PDB entry 8B9Z | electron microscopy, 3.28 A resolution | chains E and F of the 43 polymer chains in the assembly

[Chain E]
Name: NADH dehydrogenase (Ubiquinone) 24 kDa subunit, isoform A
Organism: Drosophila melanogaster
UniProt: Q9VX36 (Q9VX36_DROME); numbering as in UniProt (aligned over 29-242)
Amino-acid sequence (214 residues; row label = number of the first residue in the row):
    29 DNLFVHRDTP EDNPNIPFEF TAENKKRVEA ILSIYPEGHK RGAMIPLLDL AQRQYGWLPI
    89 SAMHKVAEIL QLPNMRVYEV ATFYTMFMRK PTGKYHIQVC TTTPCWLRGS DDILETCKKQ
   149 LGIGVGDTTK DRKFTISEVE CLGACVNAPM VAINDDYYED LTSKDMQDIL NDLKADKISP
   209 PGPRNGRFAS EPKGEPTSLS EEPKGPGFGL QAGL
Bound ions: 2Fe-2S cluster Fe: C128, C133, C169, C173
Small-molecule neighbours: 2Fe-2S cluster (FES): C128, T130, T131, P132, C133, C169, L170, G171, A172, C173, M178

[Chain F]
Name: NADH dehydrogenase [ubiquinone] flavoprotein 1, mitochondrial
Organism: Drosophila melanogaster
Notes: EC 7.1.1.2
UniProt: Q9VMI3 (Q9VMI3_DROME); residue numbers follow UniProt; this construct covers 34-474
Amino-acid sequence (441 residues; row label = number of the first residue in the row):
    34 PPPGTPPPQT KTKFGPLADE DRIFTNLYGR HDWRLKGALK RGDWYKTKEI VLKGADWIVN
    94 EIKTSGLRGR GGAGFPSGMK WSFMNKPGDG RPKYLVVNAD EGEPGTCKDR EIMRHDPHKL
   154 VEGCLIAGRA MGAQAAYIYI RGEFYNEASN MQLAIAEAYQ AGLIGKNACG TGYDFDVFMH
   214 RGAGAYICGE ETALIESLEG KQGKPRLKPP FPADVGVFGC PTTVTNVETV AVAPTICRRG
   274 GVWFASFGRT RNSGTKLFNI SGHVNRPCTV EEEMSIPLKE LIERHCGGVT GGWDNLLGVI
   334 PGGSSTPIIP KNVCDDVIMD FDGLIAAQTS LGTAAIIVMD KSTDVIKAIA RLISFYKHES
   394 CGQCTPCREG IGWMNKIMTR FVKGDAQPAE IDMLWEISKQ IEGHTICALG DGAAWPVQGL
   454 IRHFRPEIEK RMQLHAKRVS N
Bound ions: 4Fe-4S cluster Fe: C394, C397, C400, C440
Small-molecule neighbours:
  - FMN (flavin mononucleotide): G102, R103, G104, G105, A106, G107, K113, N131, D133, E134, G135, D142, Y219, I220, G222, E223, E224, V257, T258, N259, T262, C440, A441, L442
  - 4Fe-4S cluster (SF4): I220, P238, S393, C394, G395, Q396, C397, C400, R401, T438, I439, C440, L442, G443

[Interface between chain E and chain F]
Contacting residue pairs (142):
  I62(E) with Y170(F), hydrogen bond (backbone-side chain); F211(F), hydrophobic
  Y63(E) with H213(F), hydrogen bond
  P64(E) with Y127(F); F251(F)
  H67(E) with F251(F)
  R69(E) with E232(F); G233(F), hydrogen bond (side chain-backbone); K234(F)
  G70(E) with H213(F); L231(F); E232(F); G233(F)
  M72(E) with G233(F)
  I73(E) with R214(F); A216(F); S230(F)
  P74(E) with H213(F)
  D77(E) with R214(F), salt bridge
  R81(E) with Y178(F); R214(F)
  E107(E) with Q235(F), hydrogen bond (backbone-side chain)
  V108(E) with G233(F); K234(F)
  F111(E) with I220(F), hydrophobic; Q235(F); G236(F); C394(F)
  Y112(E) with A216(F), hydrophobic; G217(F); A218(F), hydrophobic; C221(F), hydrophobic; S230(F), hydrogen bond; K234(F); Q235(F), hydrogen bond (side chain-backbone); G236(F)
  T113(E) with G217(F), hydrogen bond (backbone-backbone)
  M114(E) with G175(F); A216(F), hydrophobic; G217(F), hydrogen bond (side chain-backbone)
  F115(E) with A216(F), hydrophobic
  T129(E) with R384(F)
  T130(E) with R384(F)
  T131(E) with P137(F); A381(F); R384(F)
  P132(E) with G138(F); S294(F); I370(F), hydrophobic
  W134(E) with K380(F); A381(F), hydrophobic
  L135(E) with H296(F), hydrogen bond (backbone-side chain); I370(F), hydrophobic; V371(F); T376(F)
  R136(E) with G295(F), hydrogen bond (side chain-backbone); H296(F); V297(F)
  E168(E) with R384(F), salt bridge; F388(F); H391(F), salt bridge; E392(F)
  C169(E) with P137(F), hydrophobic; R174(F), hydrogen bond (backbone-side chain)
  L170(E) with R174(F); F177(F)
  G171(E) with T139(F); C140(F), hydrogen bond (backbone-side chain); R174(F)
  A172(E) with C140(F); R143(F)
  C173(E) with P137(F); G138(F), hydrogen bond (side chain-backbone); T139(F); C140(F), hydrogen bond (backbone-side chain)
  V174(E) with C140(F), hydrogen bond (backbone-side chain); N292(F); P300(F); C301(F), hydrophobic
  D183(E) with Y178(F); N179(F)
  D184(E) with N179(F)
  Y185(E) with R143(F); E176(F); F177(F)
  E187(E) with R143(F), salt bridge
  R215(E) with P300(F), hydrogen bond (side chain-backbone); C301(F)
  A217(E) with R147(F)
  S218(E) with Y61(F); E144(F), hydrogen bond; R147(F); C301(F); T302(F)
  E219(E) with Y61(F); C301(F)
  P220(E) with Y61(F); C301(F); H318(F)
  K221(E) with R299(F), hydrogen bond (backbone-side chain)
  E223(E) with R299(F)
  P224(E) with R63(F)
  T225(E) with R299(F); H318(F)
  S226(E) with R55(F); Y61(F), hydrogen bond; R63(F), hydrogen bond (backbone-side chain)
  L227(E) with D52(F), hydrogen bond (backbone-side chain); R55(F); F57(F); T58(F); L60(F); Y61(F), hydrophobic; R63(F), hydrogen bond (backbone-side chain)
  S228(E) with R63(F)
  E229(E) with D52(F)
  E230(E) with H64(F), salt bridge; K73(F), salt bridge
  P231(E) with T58(F); H64(F); R74(F)
  K232(E) with E53(F), salt bridge
  G233(E) with K73(F)
  P234(E) with L72(F); K73(F); G75(F)
  G235(E) with Y78(F)
  G237(E) with R272(F)
  L238(E) with K79(F); R271(F)
  Q239(E) with W90(F); E94(F), hydrogen bond; I269(F); C270(F), hydrogen bond (side chain-backbone); R271(F), hydrogen bond (backbone-backbone); R272(F); G273(F)
  G241(E) with K86(F), hydrogen bond (backbone-side chain)
  L242(E) with E82(F); I83(F); K86(F); W90(F)
Also at the interface, not in a pair above, chain E (62 interface residues in all): N175, F236
Also at the interface, not in a pair above, chain F (89 interface residues in all): N59, E134, G135, E136, H148, G215, K237, G274, V303, M372, D377, L385, S387

[Summary]
The interface between chain E and chain F involves 62 residues on one side and 89 on the other, with 26
hydrogen bonds and 7 salt bridges. Polar contacts include D77(E)-R214(F), E168(E)-R384(F) and E168(E)-H391(F).
Ligands of chain E: 2Fe-2S cluster.
Chain E is NADH dehydrogenase (Ubiquinone) 24 kDa subunit, isoform A and chain F is NADH dehydrogenase
[ubiquinone] flavoprotein 1, mitochondrial, both from Drosophila melanogaster; the structure, Drosophila
melanogaster complex I in the Active state (Dm1), was determined by electron microscopy, deposited together
with 8BA0.
